2EC9 - chains H and U of the 4 polymer chains in the assembly; structure by X-ray diffraction, 2.00 A resolution.

[Chain H]
Name: Coagulation factor VII
Source organism: Homo sapiens
Notes: EC 3.4.21.21
UniProtKB: P08709 (FA7_HUMAN); the construct lacks a stretch of the UniProt sequence and is renumbered around it, so the offset changes along the chain: 16-35 = UniProt 213-232; 37-60 = UniProt 233-256; 61-129 = UniProt 261-329; 134-147 = UniProt 337-350; 5 more segments
Sequence (254 residues; numbered 16 to 257 plus 23 insertion-coded residues; 11 numbers in that range are skipped by the numbering (no residue carries them; nothing is unmodelled there); the number before each row is that of its first residue; a row labelled like 60A-60D holds insertion residues (60A, then the next letters in order)):
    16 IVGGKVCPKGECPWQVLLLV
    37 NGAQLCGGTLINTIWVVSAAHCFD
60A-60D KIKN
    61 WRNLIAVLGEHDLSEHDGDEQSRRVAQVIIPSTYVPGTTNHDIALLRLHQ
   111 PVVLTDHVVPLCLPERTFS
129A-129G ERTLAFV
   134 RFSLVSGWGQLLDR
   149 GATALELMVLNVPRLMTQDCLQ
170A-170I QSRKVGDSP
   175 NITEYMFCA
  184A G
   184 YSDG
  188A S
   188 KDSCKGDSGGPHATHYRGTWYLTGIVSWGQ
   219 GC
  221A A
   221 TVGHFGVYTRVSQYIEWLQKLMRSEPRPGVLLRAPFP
UniProt features mapped onto this chain:
  - active site (Charge relay system): His57, Asp102, Ser195
  - binding site (substrate): Asp189
  - glycosylation: Asn175 (N-linked (GlcNAc...) asparagine)
Disulfides: Cys22-Cys27, Cys42-Cys58, Cys168-Cys182, Cys191-Cys220
Bound ions: Ca2+: Glu70, Glu75, His76, Glu80
Residues lining bound ligands: 24X (2'-((5-carbamimidoylpyridin-2-ylamino)methyl)-4-(isobutylcarbamoyl)-4'-vinylbiphenyl-2-carboxylic acid): Cys42, His57, Thr98, Thr99, Asp102, Gln143, Thr151, Asp189, Ser190, Cys191, Lys192, Gly193, Asp194, Ser195, Val213, Ser214, Trp215, Gly216, Gly219, Cys220, Gly226, Val227, Tyr228

[Chain U]
Name: Tissue factor
Source organism: Homo sapiens
UniProtKB: P13726 (TF_HUMAN); residues 91-210 here correspond to UniProt positions 123-242 (UniProt number = residue number + 32)
Sequence (120 residues; row label = number of the first residue in the row):
    91 EPLYENSPEFTPYLETNLGQPTIQSFEQVGTKVNVTVEDERTLVRRNNTF
   141 LSLRDVFGKDLIYTLYYWKSSSSGKKTAKTNTNEFLIDVDKGENYCFSVQ
   191 AVIPSRTVNRKSTDSPVECM
Unresolved in the structure: 159-162
UniProt features mapped onto this chain:
  - motif: Trp158 to Ser160 (WKS motif)
  - glycosylation (N-linked (GlcNAc...) asparagine): Asn124, Asn137
Disulfides: Cys186-Cys209

[Interface between chain H and chain U]
Residue-residue contacts (7; chain H residue first):
  Met164(H) with Glu91(U); Tyr94(U)
  Thr165(H) with Glu91(U), hydrogen bond (backbone-side chain)
  Gln166(H) with Tyr94(U), hydrogen bond (side chain-backbone)
  Asp167(H) with Tyr94(U), hydrogen bond; Asn96(U), hydrogen bond
  Arg230(H) with Glu91(U), salt bridge
Other interface residues (no listed pair), chain U (4 interface residues in all): Pro92

[Overview]
Chain H and chain U form an interface of 5 and 4 residues respectively, with 4 hydrogen bonds and 1 salt
bridge. Polar contacts include Arg230(H)-Glu91(U), Thr165(H)-Glu91(U) and Gln166(H)-Tyr94(U). Chain H binds
compound 24X.
Here chain H is Coagulation factor VII and chain U is Tissue factor, both from Homo sapiens. Entry 2EC9
(Crystal structure analysis of human Factor VIIa , Souluble tissue factor complexed with BCX-3607) was
determined by X-ray diffraction.
